Entry 5O8B (X-ray diffraction, 1.70 A resolution); this record covers chain A.

Chain A:
Molecule: Green fluorescent protein
From: Aequorea victoria
Reference sequence: P42212 (GFP_AEQVI); residues 3-239 here correspond to UniProt positions 2-238 (UniProt number = residue number - 1)
Chain sequence (246 residues; numbered -8 to 239; 2 numbers in that range are skipped by the numbering (no residue carries them; nothing is unmodelled there); the number before each row is that of its first residue; numbers below 1 keep their minus sign (His-8 is residue -8)):
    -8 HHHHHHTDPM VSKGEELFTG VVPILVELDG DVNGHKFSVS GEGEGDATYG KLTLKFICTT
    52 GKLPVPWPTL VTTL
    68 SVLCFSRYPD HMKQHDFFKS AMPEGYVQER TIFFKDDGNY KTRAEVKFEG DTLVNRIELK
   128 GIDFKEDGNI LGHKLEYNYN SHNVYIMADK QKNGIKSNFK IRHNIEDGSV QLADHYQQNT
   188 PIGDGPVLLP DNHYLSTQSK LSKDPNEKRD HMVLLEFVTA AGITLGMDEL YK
Unresolved in the structure: -8 to -7
Covalent attachments: covalent link Leu65-Ser68
Modified positions: Ser68 (chromophore; PIA)
Differences from the reference sequence: expression tag (-8 to 2); engineered mutation Leu65 (Phe64 in P42212), Leu70 (Gln69 in P42212), Ser164 (Val163 in P42212), Lys207 (Ala206 in P42212), Leu232 (His231 in P42212); chromophore (68, 68, 68)
From the paper describing this entry:
  - conformationally variable residues (side-chain flip): Arg97, Thr204

Summary:
The paper reports conformational variability at Arg97 and Thr204.
Chain A is Green fluorescent protein (Aequorea victoria); the structure, Difference-refined excited-state
structure of rsEGFP2 1ps following 400nm-laser irradiation of the off-state, was determined by X-ray
diffraction together with 5O89, 5O8C and 5O8A from the same study.
